PDB entry 6Y26 | X-ray diffraction, 1.20 A resolution | chains A and C of the 3 polymer chains in the assembly

== Chain A ==
Protein: MHC class I antigen
From: Homo sapiens
UniProtKB: A3F718 (A3F718_HUMAN); residues 1-276 here correspond to UniProt positions 11-286 (UniProt number = residue number + 10)
Amino-acid sequence (276 residues; each row starts with the number of its first residue):
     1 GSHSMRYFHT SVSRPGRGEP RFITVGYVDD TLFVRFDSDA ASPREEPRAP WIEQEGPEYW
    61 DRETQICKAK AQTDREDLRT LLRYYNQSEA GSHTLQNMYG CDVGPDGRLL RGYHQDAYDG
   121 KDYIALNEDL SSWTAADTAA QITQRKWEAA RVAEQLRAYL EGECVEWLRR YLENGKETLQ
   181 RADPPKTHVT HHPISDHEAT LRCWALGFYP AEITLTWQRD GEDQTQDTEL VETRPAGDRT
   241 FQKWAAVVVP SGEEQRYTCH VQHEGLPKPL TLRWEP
Cystine bridges: C101-C164, C203-C259

== Chain C ==
Protein: Gly-arg-leu-asn-ala-pro-ile-lys-val
Amino-acid sequence (9 residues; row label = number of the first residue in the row):
     1 GRLNAPIKV

== Interface between chain A and chain C ==
Residue-residue contacts (37; chain A residue first):
  Y7(A) - G1(C)  hydrogen bond (side chain-backbone)
  Y7(A) - R2(C)
  H9(A) - R2(C)  hydrogen bond
  T24(A) - R2(C)  hydrogen bond
  E45(A) - R2(C)  salt bridge
  E63(A) - G1(C)
  E63(A) - R2(C)  salt bridge
  I66(A) - R2(C)
  I66(A) - L3(C)
  I66(A) - N4(C)
  C67(A) - R2(C)  hydrogen bond
  T73(A) - I7(C)
  T73(A) - K8(C)
  E76(A) - K8(C)  salt bridge
  D77(A) - K8(C)
  D77(A) - V9(C)  hydrogen bond (side chain-backbone)
  T80(A) - V9(C)
  L81(A) - V9(C)  hydrophobic
  Y84(A) - V9(C)  hydrogen bond (side chain-backbone)
  Y99(A) - R2(C)
  Y99(A) - L3(C)  hydrogen bond (side chain-backbone)
  H114(A) - I7(C)
  D116(A) - V9(C)
  T143(A) - V9(C)  hydrogen bond (side chain-backbone)
  K146(A) - K8(C)
  K146(A) - V9(C)  hydrogen bond (side chain-backbone)
  W147(A) - I7(C)  hydrophobic
  W147(A) - K8(C)  hydrogen bond (side chain-backbone)
  V152(A) - I7(C)  hydrophobic
  Q155(A) - A5(C)
  L156(A) - L3(C)  hydrophobic
  L156(A) - I7(C)  hydrophobic
  Y159(A) - G1(C)  hydrogen bond (side chain-backbone)
  Y159(A) - R2(C)
  Y159(A) - L3(C)
  W167(A) - G1(C)
  Y171(A) - G1(C)  hydrogen bond (side chain-backbone)
Interface residues without a listed pair, chain A (30 interface residues in all): M5, V25, V34, Y59, Y123

== Overview ==
30 residues of chain A face 8 of chain C across their interface; the contacts include 12 hydrogen bonds and 3
salt bridges. Polar pairs include E45(A)-R2(C), E63(A)-R2(C) and E76(A)-K8(C).
Here chain A is MHC class I antigen (Homo sapiens) and chain C is Gly-arg-leu-asn-ala-pro-ile-lys-val. Entry
6Y26 (Crystal structure of HLA-B2705 complexed with the nona-peptide mA) was determined by X-ray diffraction.
